PDB entry 3AMT | X-ray diffraction, 2.90 A resolution | chains A and B

Chain A:
Name: Putative uncharacterized protein
Source organism: Archaeoglobus fulgidus
UniProtKB: O28025 (O28025_ARCFU); residue numbers follow UniProt; this construct covers 1-420
Sequence (440 residues; numbered -19 to 420; the number before each row is that of its first residue; numbers below 1 keep their minus sign (Mse-19 is residue -19)):
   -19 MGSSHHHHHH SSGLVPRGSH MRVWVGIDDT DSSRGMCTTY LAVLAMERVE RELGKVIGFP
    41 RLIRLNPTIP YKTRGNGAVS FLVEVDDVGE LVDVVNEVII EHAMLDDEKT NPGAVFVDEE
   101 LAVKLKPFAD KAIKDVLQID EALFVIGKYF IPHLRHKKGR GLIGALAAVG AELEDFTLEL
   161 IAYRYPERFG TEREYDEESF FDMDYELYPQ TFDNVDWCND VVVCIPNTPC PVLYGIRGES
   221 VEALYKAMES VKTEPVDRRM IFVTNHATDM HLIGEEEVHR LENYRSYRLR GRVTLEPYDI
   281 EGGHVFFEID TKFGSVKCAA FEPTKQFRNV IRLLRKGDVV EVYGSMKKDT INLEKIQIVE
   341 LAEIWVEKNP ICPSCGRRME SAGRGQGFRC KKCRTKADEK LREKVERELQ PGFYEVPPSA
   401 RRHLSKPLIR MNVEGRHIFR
Disordered / not traced: -19 to -1, 353-355, 372
Sequence notes: expression tag (-19 to 0)
Modified residues: Mse-19 (selenomethionine); Mse1, Mse16, Mse26, Mse84, Mse183, Mse228, Mse240, Mse250, Mse326, Mse359, Mse411 (selenomethionine; parent Met); Thr18 (phosphothreonine; TPO)
Residues lining bound ligands: ATP (adenosine-5'-triphosphate): Asp8, Asp9, Thr10, Asp11, Mse16, Cys17, Thr18, Arg44, Leu45, Asn46, Ile49, Tyr51, Lys52, Thr53, Arg54, Gly55, Asn56, Gly57, Asn91, Lys111, Ala112, Asp115, Val116, Leu117, Arg140, Gly141, Ile143, Gly144
UniProt features mapped onto this chain:
  - DNA-binding region: Arg268 to Asp329 (OB)

Chain B:
Molecule: 78-nt RNA strand
Sequence (78 nucleotides; row label = number of the first residue in the row; note: 1 number in that range is skipped by the numbering (no residue carries it; nothing is unmodelled there); a row labelled like 21A-21C holds insertion residues (21A, then the next letters in order)):
     1 GGGCCCGUAG CUUAGCCAGG
21A-21C UCA
    22 GAGCGCCCGG CUCAUAACCG GGCGGUCGAG GGUUCGAAUC CCUCCGGGCC CACCA

How chain A and chain B interact:
Contacting residue pairs (76):
  Lys52(A) with A35(B), hydrogen bond to the sugar; U36(B), salt bridge to the phosphate
  Arg54(A) with U33(B), hydrogen bond to the phosphate; C34(B), salt bridge to the phosphate; A35(B), salt bridge to the phosphate
  Asp193(A) with C34(B), base contact
  Val201(A) with U33(B), base contact
  Val203(A) with C34(B), base contact
  Cys204(A) with C34(B), base contact
  Pro206(A) with C34(B), phosphate contact
  Asn207(A) with U33(B), hydrogen bond to the phosphate; C34(B), hydrogen bond to the phosphate
  Thr208(A) with C34(B), hydrogen bond to the phosphate
  Gly215(A) with C34(B), hydrogen bond to the base
  Arg217(A) with C34(B), base contact
  Asp279(A) with C25(B), hydrogen bond to the sugar
  Ile280(A) with C25(B), sugar contact; A38(B), sugar contact; C39(B), phosphate contact
  Glu281(A) with G24(B), sugar contact; C25(B), phosphate contact; C39(B), sugar contact
  Gly282(A) with G24(B), phosphate contact; C25(B), hydrogen bond to the phosphate
  Gly283(A) with C25(B), phosphate contact; G26(B), phosphate contact
  His284(A) with A37(B), sugar contact; A38(B), sugar contact; C40(B), salt bridge to the phosphate
  Phe286(A) with A38(B), base contact
  Lys297(A) with A38(B), hydrogen bond to the base
  Phe301(A) with A37(B), phosphate contact; A38(B), sugar contact
  Glu302(A) with C40(B), hydrogen bond to the base
  Pro303(A) with A37(B), base contact
  Lys305(A) with G31(B), hydrogen bond to the base
  Arg308(A) with G26(B), salt bridge to the phosphate
  Asn309(A) with C27(B), phosphate contact
  Arg312(A) with G26(B), salt bridge to the phosphate
  Lys327(A) with A37(B), phosphate contact
  Lys328(A) with A38(B), base contact
  Thr330(A) with A38(B), base contact
  Asn332(A) with U36(B), hydrogen bond to the sugar
  Leu333(A) with U36(B), hydrogen bond to the base
  Glu334(A) with U36(B), base contact
  Lys348(A) with G69(B), phosphate contact
  Asn349(A) with G69(B), hydrogen bond to the phosphate; C70(B), hydrogen bond to the phosphate
  Arg357(A) with G67(B), phosphate contact
  Arg358(A) with G68(B), phosphate contact
  Glu360(A) with C70(B), hydrogen bond to the base
  Ser361(A) with C70(B), phosphate contact; C71(B), hydrogen bond to the phosphate
  Ala362(A) with C71(B), base contact
  Gly363(A) with C71(B), base contact; C72(B), phosphate contact
  Arg364(A) with C71(B), salt bridge to the phosphate; C72(B), salt bridge to the phosphate
  Gln366(A) with C72(B), base contact; A73(B), hydrogen bond to the base; C74(B), base contact
  Phe368(A) with C70(B), phosphate contact
  Arg369(A) with G1(B), hydrogen bond to the base; G2(B), hydrogen bond to the base; C71(B), base contact; A73(B), base contact
  Lys380(A) with G69(B), phosphate contact; C70(B), salt bridge to the phosphate
  Val396(A) with U36(B), base contact
  Ser399(A) with U33(B), base contact
  Ala400(A) with U36(B), base contact; A37(B), hydrogen bond to the base
  Arg401(A) with C34(B), sugar contact
  Arg402(A) with U36(B), salt bridge to the phosphate
  His403(A) with C34(B), base contact; A35(B), salt bridge to the phosphate
Other interface residues (no listed pair), chain A (59 interface residues in all): Thr53, Gly55, Glu159, Asn194, Ile205, Thr304, Glu347, Mse359

In short:
59 residues of chain A face 23 of chain B across their interface, with 21 hydrogen bonds and 11 salt bridges.
Polar pairs include Gly215(A)-C34(B), Lys297(A)-A38(B) and Glu302(A)-C40(B). Ligands of chain A: ATP. Curated
annotation (UniProt) lists a DNA-binding region on chain A.
Here chain A is Putative uncharacterized protein (Archaeoglobus fulgidus) and chain B is a 78-nt RNA strand.
Entry 3AMT (Crystal structure of the TiaS-tRNA(Ile2)-ATP complex) was determined by X-ray diffraction,
deposited together with 3AMU and 3AU7.
